PDB entry 8EV3 | electron microscopy, 3.00 A resolution | chains 1 and E of the 41 polymer chains in the assembly

== Chain 1 ==
Molecule: 3497-nt RNA strand
Source organism: Schizosaccharomyces pombe
Sequence (3497 nucleotides; numbered 1 to 3497; the number before each row is that of its first residue):
     1 AUUUGACCUC AAAUCAGGUA GGACUACGCG CUGAACUUAA GCAUAUCAAU AAGCGCAGGA
    61 AAAGAAAAUA ACCAUGAUUC CCUCAGUAAC GGCGAGUGAA GCGGGAAAAG CUCAAAUUUG
   121 AAAUCUGGCA ACAUUUCUUU UGUUGUCCGA GUUGUAAUUU CAAGAAGCUG CUUUGAGUGU
   181 AGACGAUCGG UCUAAGUUCC UUGGAACAGG ACGUCAGAGA GGGUGAGAAC CCCGUCUUUG
   241 GUCGAUUGGA UAUGCCAUAU AAAGCGCUUU CGAAGAGUCG AGUUGUUUGG GAAUGCAGCU
   301 CUAAAUGGGU GGUAAAUUUC AUCUAAAGCU AAAUAUUGGC GAGAGACCGA UAGCGAACAA
   361 GUAGAGUGAU CGAAAGAUGA AAAGAACUUU GAAAAGAGAG UUAAAUAGUA CGUGAAAUUG
   421 CUGAAAGGGA AGCAUUGGAA AUCAGUCUUA CCUGGGUGAG AUCAGUAGUC UCUUCGCGAG
   481 ACUAUGCACU CUGAACCUGU GGUAGGUCAG CAUCAGUUUU CGGGGGCGGA AAAAGAAUAA
   541 GGGAAGGUGG CUUUCCGGGU UCUGCCUGGG GAGUGUUUAU AGCCCUUGUU GUAAUACGUC
   601 CACUGGGGAC UGAGGACUGC GGCUUCGUGC CAAGGAUGCU GACAUAAUGG UUUUCAAUGG
   661 CCCGUCUUGA AACACGGACC AAGGAGUCUA GCAUCUAUGC GAGUGUUUGG GUGAUGAAAA
   721 CCCAUCCGCG AAAUGAAAGU GAAUGCAGGU GGGAACGCCC UUGUGGCGUG CACCAUCGAC
   781 CGACCCGGAA GUUUGUCAAU GGAAGGGUUU GAGUAAGAGC AUAGCUGUUG GGACCCGAAA
   841 GAUGGUGAAC UAUGCCUGAA UAGGGUGAAG CCAGAGGAAA CUCUGGUGGA GGCUCGUAGA
   901 GAUUCUGACG UGCAAAUCGA UCUUCAAAUU UGGGUAUAGG GGCGAAAGAC UAAUCGAACC
   961 AUCUAGUAGC UGGUUCCUGC CGAAGUUUCC CUCAGGAUAG CAGAAACUCA GAUCAGUUUU
  1021 AUGAGGUAAA GCGAAUGAUU AGAGGUCUUG GGGAAGGAAU UUCCUCAACC UAUUCUCAAA
  1081 CUUUAAAUAU GUAAGACGCC CUUGUCGCUU AAUUGGACGU GGGCCAUCGA AUGAGAGUUU
  1141 CUAGUGGGCC AUUUUUGGUA AGCAGAACUG GCGAUGCGGG AUGAACCGAA CGUGAGGUUA
  1201 AGGUGCCGGA AUGUACGCUC AUCAGACACC AGAAAAGGUG UUAGUUCAUC UAGACAGCAG
  1261 GACGGUGGCC AUGGAAGUCG GAAUCCGCUA AGGAGUGUGU AACAACUCAC CUGCCGAAUG
  1321 AACUAGCCCU GAAAAUGGAU GGCGCUUAAG CGUACUACCC AUACCUCACC GUCUGGGUUA
  1381 GCUUUGAGAA GCUCAGACGA GUAGGCAGGC GUGGAGGUUU GUGACGAAGC CUUGGGCGUG
  1441 AGCCUGGGUC GAACAGCCUC UAGUGCAGAU CUUGGUGGAA GUAGCAAAUA UUCAAAUGAG
  1501 AACUUUGAAG ACUGAAGUGG GGAAAGGUUC CAUGUGAACA GCAGUUGGAC AUGGGUUAGU
  1561 CGAUCCUAAG AGAUAGGGAA GCUCCGUAUG AAAGUUGCAC GAUUUUUCGU GCCUCCUAUC
  1621 GAAAGGGAAU CCGGUUAAUA UUCCGGAACC AGAAGGUGGA AUCAACACGG CAACGUAAAU
  1681 GAAGUUGGAG ACGUCGGCGG GAGCCCUGGG AAGAGUUCUC UUUUCUUUUU AACAAACCAU
  1741 UGAACUACCC UGAAAUCGGU UUAUCCGGAG CUAGGGUAUG GUGUUUGGAA GAGUUCAGCG
  1801 CCUCAUGCUG AAUCCGGUGC GCUCUCGACG GCCCUUGAAA AUCCAACGGA AGAAUGGACC
  1861 UUCGGGUCCU UGUUUUCACA UCUGGUCGUA CUCAUAACCG CAGCAGGUCU CCAAGGUGAA
  1921 CAGCCUCUAG UUGAUAGAAC AAUGUAGAUA AGGGAAGUCG GCAAAAUGGA UCCGUAACUU
  1981 CGGGAUAAGG AUUGGCUCUA AGGGUUGGGU ACGUUGGGCC UUGGAACCUG AACGGUUGCU
  2041 GGACUGAGCG UGGACCGAUG UCUUUUCUCG CCUUUCGGGG UGAGAAGGGA UGUUGGACCU
  2101 GCUUGGACCU UGGCGGCCGG GAAGUCCUUG GUCGGGCUUU UCUCCUUCUC GGGGAUUAUG
  2161 CUCUUACUGG CGUACGUUUA ACAACCAACU UAGAACUGGU ACGGACAAGG GGAAUCUGAC
  2221 UGUCUAAUUA AAACAUAGCA UUGCGAUGGC CAGAAAGUGG UGUUGACGCA AUGUGAUUUC
  2281 UGCCCAGUGC UCUGAAUGUC AAAGUGAAGA AAUUCAACCA AGCGCGGGUA AACGGCGGGA
  2341 GUAACUAUGA CUCUCUUAAG GUAGCCAAAU GCCUCGUCAU CUAACUAGUG ACGCGCAUGA
  2401 AUGGAUUAAC GAGAUUCCCA CUGUCCCUAU CUACUAUCUA GCGAAACCAC AGCCUGGGGA
  2461 ACGGGCCAGG CAAAAUCAGC GGGGAAAGAA GACCCUGUUG AGCUUGACUC UAGUUUGACA
  2521 UUGUGAAGAG ACAUAGAGGG UGUAGGAUAA GUGGGAGUAU GUUUCGGCAU ACGCCGGUGA
  2581 AAUACCACUA CCUUUAUCGU UUCUUUACUU AAUCAAUGAA GCGGAAUUGG GAUUUAUUUC
  2641 CCAUAUUCUA GCGUUAAAGU UUCUUCGCGA ACUGAUCCGC GUUGAUGACA UUGUCAGGUG
  2701 GGGAGUUUGG CUGGGGCGGC ACAUCUGUUA AAAGAUAACG CAGGUGUCCU AAGGGGGACU
  2761 CAUCGAGAAC AGAAAUCUCG AGUAGAAUAA AAGGGUAAAA GUCCCCUUGA UUUUGAUUUU
  2821 CAGUGUGAAU ACAAACCAUG AAAGUGUGGC CUAUCGAUCC UUUGUUCCCU CGAAAUUUGA
  2881 GGACAGAGGU GCCAGAAAAG UUACCACAGG GAUAACUGGC UUGUGGCAGC CAAGCGUUCA
  2941 UAGCGACGUU GCUUUUUGAU UCUUCGAUGU CGGCUCUUCC UAUCAUACCG AAGCAGAAUU
  3001 CGGUAAGCGU UGGAUUGUUC ACCCACUAAU AGGGAACGUG AGCUGGGUUU AGACCGUCGU
  3061 GAGACAGGUU AGUUUUACCC UACUGAUGAA GUGUCGUCGC AAUGGUAAUU CAACUUAGUA
  3121 CGAGAGGAAC CGUUGAUUCA GAUCAUUGGU AUUUGCGGCU GCCUGACAAG GCAAUGCCGC
  3181 GGAGCUAUCA UCUGCCGGAU AACGGCUGAA CGCCUCUAAG CCAGAAUCCG UGCCAGAAAG
  3241 CGACGAUUUU UUGGUCCGCA UGAUUUAUAU GUAUAAAAAU AGAGGUAGGA CUUGUUCCUA
  3301 CUCUCCUGUA UCGUAGAAGA UGGGCGAUGG UUGAUGAAAC GGAAGUGUUU UAUUGACUUG
  3361 UCCAUGAAAU UCCAUUGAAA UCUUGUGCGG AAUCGAAUCC AUUGCAUACG ACUUUAAUGU
  3421 GGAACGGGGU AUUGUAAGCA GUAGAGUAGC CUUGUUGUUA CGAUCUGCUG AGAUUAAGCC
  3481 UUUGUUCCCA AGAUUUG
Disordered / not traced: 1-2, 37-47, 92-95, 288-293, 313-318, 474-476, 552-573, 625-627, 733-748, 778-815, 848-956, 991-994, 1026-1087, 1095-1129, 1228-1231, 1250-1317, 1332-1340, 1486-1934, 1939-2436, 2472-2982, 3009-3093, 3159-3176, 3249-3268, 3290-3297, 3376-3394, 3436-3470

== Chain E ==
Protein: 60S ribosomal protein L6
Source organism: Schizosaccharomyces pombe
Reference sequence: P79071 (RL6_SCHPO); residues 1-195 here = UniProt positions 1-195
Amino-acid sequence (195 residues; numbered 1 to 195; the number before each row is that of its first residue):
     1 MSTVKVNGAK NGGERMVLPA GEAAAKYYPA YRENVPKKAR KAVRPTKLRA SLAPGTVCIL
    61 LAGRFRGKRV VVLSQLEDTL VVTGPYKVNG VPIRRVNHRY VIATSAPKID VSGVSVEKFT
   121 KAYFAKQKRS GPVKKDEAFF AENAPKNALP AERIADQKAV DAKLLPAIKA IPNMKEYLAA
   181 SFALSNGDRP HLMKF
Disordered / not traced: 1-25
Curated features (UniProtKB/Swiss-Prot):
  - modified residue (Phosphoserine): Ser105, Ser115

== How chain 1 and chain E interact ==
Contacting residue pairs (100; chain 1 residue first):
  G493(1) - Lys26(E)  salt bridge to the phosphate
  U500(1) - Pro132(E)  phosphate contact
  G510(1) - Tyr100(E)  hydrogen bond to the phosphate
  C511(1) - Asp78(E)  hydrogen bond to the sugar
  C511(1) - Asn97(E)  sugar contact
  C511(1) - His98(E)  phosphate contact
  C511(1) - Arg99(E)  phosphate contact
  A512(1) - Thr46(E)  hydrogen bond to the sugar
  A512(1) - Asp78(E)  sugar contact
  A512(1) - His98(E)  salt bridge to the phosphate
  A512(1) - Arg99(E)  salt bridge to the phosphate
  U513(1) - Ala42(E)  hydrogen bond to the sugar
  U513(1) - Arg44(E)  hydrogen bond to the phosphate
  U513(1) - Pro45(E)  sugar contact
  U513(1) - Thr46(E)  phosphate contact
  U513(1) - Lys47(E)  hydrogen bond to the phosphate
  C514(1) - Lys41(E)  hydrogen bond to the base
  C514(1) - Arg44(E)  salt bridge to the phosphate
  A515(1) - Lys41(E)  hydrogen bond to the sugar
  G606(1) - Lys47(E)  salt bridge to the phosphate
  G608(1) - Arg99(E)  salt bridge to the phosphate
  G612(1) - Lys41(E)  base contact
  G614(1) - Lys37(E)  base contact
  G615(1) - Asn34(E)  sugar contact
  G615(1) - Val35(E)  hydrogen bond to the sugar
  G615(1) - Pro36(E)  base contact
  G615(1) - Lys37(E)  hydrogen bond to the base
  A616(1) - Val35(E)  sugar contact
  A616(1) - Lys37(E)  salt bridge to the phosphate
  A616(1) - Lys38(E)  phosphate contact
  C617(1) - Lys37(E)  salt bridge to the phosphate
  C617(1) - Lys38(E)  hydrogen bond to the phosphate
  G619(1) - Arg40(E)  hydrogen bond to the base
  C631(1) - Ala42(E)  phosphate contact
  C631(1) - Arg44(E)  hydrogen bond to the phosphate
  A632(1) - Arg40(E)  phosphate contact
  A632(1) - Ala42(E)  hydrogen bond to the phosphate
  A632(1) - Arg44(E)  salt bridge to the phosphate
  A633(1) - Arg40(E)  base contact
  G634(1) - Arg40(E)  hydrogen bond to the phosphate
  G635(1) - Lys37(E)  phosphate contact
  A636(1) - Lys41(E)  salt bridge to the phosphate
  U637(1) - Ala39(E)  phosphate contact
  U637(1) - Lys41(E)  sugar contact
  G638(1) - Val43(E)  sugar contact
  C639(1) - Glu77(E)  hydrogen bond to the sugar
  C639(1) - Lys121(E)  phosphate contact
  U640(1) - Lys121(E)  salt bridge to the phosphate
  G641(1) - Lys126(E)  phosphate contact
  A642(1) - Lys126(E)  salt bridge to the phosphate
  U1383(1) - Tyr28(E)  hydrogen bond to the base
  G1386(1) - Arg32(E)  salt bridge to the phosphate
  G3271(1) - Leu184(E)  phosphate contact
  G3271(1) - Ser185(E)  base contact
  G3271(1) - Asn186(E)  hydrogen bond to the base
  A3273(1) - Asn186(E)  hydrogen bond to the base
  U3309(1) - Arg189(E)  base contact
  G3313(1) - Ser185(E)  base contact
  A3315(1) - Glu176(E)  base contact
  A3315(1) - Ala180(E)  phosphate contact
  G3316(1) - Ala179(E)  sugar contact
  G3316(1) - Ala180(E)  phosphate contact
  G3316(1) - Ser181(E)  hydrogen bond to the phosphate
  A3317(1) - Lys68(E)  salt bridge to the phosphate
  G3319(1) - Lys68(E)  base contact
  G3319(1) - Ser181(E)  hydrogen bond to the base
  C3363(1) - Lys169(E)  salt bridge to the phosphate
  G3366(1) - Lys87(E)  base contact
  A3367(1) - Tyr86(E)  hydrogen bond to the base
  A3367(1) - Asn89(E)  base contact
  A3367(1) - Gly90(E)  base contact
  A3368(1) - Arg64(E)  sugar contact
  A3368(1) - Tyr86(E)  hydrogen bond to the base
  A3368(1) - Gly90(E)  base contact
  A3368(1) - Pro92(E)  sugar contact
  A3369(1) - Arg64(E)  salt bridge to the phosphate
  A3369(1) - Pro92(E)  phosphate contact
  A3369(1) - Arg94(E)  salt bridge to the phosphate
  A3369(1) - Ala148(E)  sugar contact
  A3369(1) - Leu149(E)  hydrogen bond to the sugar
  A3369(1) - Pro150(E)  base contact
  A3369(1) - Arg153(E)  hydrogen bond to the base
  U3370(1) - Arg64(E)  hydrogen bond to the base
  U3370(1) - Arg94(E)  sugar contact
  U3371(1) - Arg94(E)  phosphate contact
  U3371(1) - Tyr123(E)  base contact
  U3371(1) - Phe124(E)  sugar contact
  U3371(1) - Ala125(E)  base contact
  U3371(1) - Lys126(E)  salt bridge to the phosphate
  U3371(1) - Gln127(E)  hydrogen bond to the base
  U3371(1) - Arg153(E)  hydrogen bond to the base
  C3372(1) - Thr79(E)  base contact
  C3372(1) - Arg95(E)  salt bridge to the phosphate
  C3372(1) - Asn97(E)  hydrogen bond to the base
  C3372(1) - Phe124(E)  phosphate contact
  C3373(1) - Ala62(E)  sugar contact
  C3373(1) - Gly63(E)  phosphate contact
  C3373(1) - Tyr100(E)  sugar contact
  A3374(1) - Gly63(E)  phosphate contact
  A3374(1) - Arg66(E)  salt bridge to the phosphate
Other interface residues (no listed pair), chain 1 (52 interface residues in all): U448, G607, A3318, U3375
Other interface residues (no listed pair), chain E (62 interface residues in all): Phe65, Val88, Ile93, Val96, Arg129, Ala183

== Overview ==
52 residues of chain 1 and 62 residues of chain E are in contact; the contacts include 29 hydrogen bonds and
20 salt bridges. Among the polar pairs are C514(1)-Lys41(E), G615(1)-Lys37(E) and G619(1)-Arg40(E).
Chain 1 is a 3497-nt RNA strand and chain E is 60S ribosomal protein L6, both from Schizosaccharomyces pombe;
the structure, Ytm1 associated 60S nascent ribosome (-Fkbp39) State 1B, was determined by electron microscopy,
deposited together with 8ESQ, 8ESR, 8ETC, 8ETG, 8ETH, 8ETI and 3 further entries.
